7OJS - chains F and I of the 4 polymer chains in the assembly; structure by X-ray diffraction, 4.20 A resolution (low resolution: residue-level contacts below are approximate; hydrogen-bond / salt-bridge calls are withheld).

# Chain F
Molecule: Phosphoglucosamine mutase
Organism: Bacillus subtilis (strain 168)
Notes: EC 5.4.2.10
Reference sequence: O34824 (GLMM_BACSU); residues 1-369 here = UniProt positions 1-369
Chain sequence (369 residues; row label = number of the first residue in the row):
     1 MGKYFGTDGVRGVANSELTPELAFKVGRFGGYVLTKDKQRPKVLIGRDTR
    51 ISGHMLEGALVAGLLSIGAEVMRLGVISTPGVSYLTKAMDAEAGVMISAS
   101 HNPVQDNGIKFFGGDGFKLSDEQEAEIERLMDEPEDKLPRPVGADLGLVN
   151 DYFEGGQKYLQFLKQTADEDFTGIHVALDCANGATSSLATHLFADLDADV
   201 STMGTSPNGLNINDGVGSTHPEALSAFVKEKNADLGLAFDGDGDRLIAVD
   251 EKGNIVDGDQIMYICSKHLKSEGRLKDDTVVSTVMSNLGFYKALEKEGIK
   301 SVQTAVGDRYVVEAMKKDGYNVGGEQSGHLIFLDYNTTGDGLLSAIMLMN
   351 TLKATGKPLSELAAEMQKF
Disordered / not traced: 1
Curated features (UniProtKB/Swiss-Prot):
  - active site: Ser100 (Phosphoserine intermediate)
  - binding site (Mg(2+)): Ser100, Asp240, Asp242, Asp244
  - modified residue: Ser100 (Phosphoserine)
What the authors report for this chain:
  - catalytic residues: Ser100 (citing earlier work)
  - mutagenesis - D151A/E154A, D195A: unchanged binding to Cyclic di-AMP synthase CdaA (chain I)

# Chain I
Molecule: Cyclic di-AMP synthase CdaA
Organism: Bacillus subtilis (strain 168)
Notes: EC 2.7.7.85
Reference sequence: Q45589 (CDAA_BACSU); residues 107-273 here = UniProt positions 107-273
Chain sequence (167 residues; each row starts with the number of its first residue):
   107 EAQQKTIEAITKAINYMAKRRIGALLTIERDTGMGDYIETGIPLNAKVSS
   157 ELLINIFIPNTPLHDGAVIMKNNEIAAAACYLPLSESPFISKELGTRHRA
   207 AVGISEVTDSLTIIVSEETGGVSVAKNGDLHRELTEEALKEMLEAEFKKN
   257 TRDTSSNRWYWRGKKNG
Disordered / not traced: 253-273
What the authors report for this chain:
  - mutagenesis - R126A: decreased catalytic activity
  - catalytic residues: Asp171 to Ala173, Arg203 to Arg205 (citing earlier work)

# Interface between chain F and chain I
Pairs across the interface (18; chain F residue first):
  Phe153(F) with Asn166(I)
  Glu154(F) with Asn166(I)
  Gln157(F) with Ile164(I)
  Ser186(F) with Arg127(I)
  Ser187(F) with Arg127(I)
  Thr190(F) with Arg126(I); Arg127(I)
  His191(F) with Arg126(I); Arg127(I); Ile128(I); Pro165(I)
  Ala194(F) with Lys125(I); Arg126(I)
  Asp195(F) with Tyr122(I); Arg126(I)
  Thr205(F) with Arg127(I); Glu224(I)
  Ser206(F) with Glu224(I)
Interface residues without a listed pair, chain F (13 interface residues in all): Val200, Pro207
Interface residues without a listed pair, chain I (10 interface residues in all): Thr167
Interface features reported in the paper:
  - hot spots on chain I (mutagenesis) - R126A: abolished binding to Phosphoglucosamine mutase (chain F)

# Summary
Chain F and chain I form an interface of 13 and 10 residues respectively. From UniProt: active-site residue
Ser100(F) and 4 Mg2+-binding residues on chain F. The paper reports catalytic residues Ser100(F) and Asp171(I)
among others; R126A of chain I reduces catalytic activity; 3 substitutions were tested in all.
Chain F is Phosphoglucosamine mutase and chain I is Cyclic di-AMP synthase CdaA, both from Bacillus subtilis
(strain 168); the structure, Complex structure 2 of the Bacillus subtilis CdaA c-di-AMP cyclase domain
(CdaACD) and the phosphoglucomutase GlmM ..., was determined by X-ray diffraction (same publication as 7OLH
and 7OML).
